PDB entry 7AE9 | X-ray diffraction, 2.90 A resolution | chains A and B of the 4 polymer chains in the assembly

Chain A (and B):
Protein: HEPN toxin
Organism: Aphanizomenon flos-aquae 2012/KM1/D3
Notes: chain B of this document is another copy of the same molecule, construct and numbering; everything in this record applies to it too
UniProt: A0A0B0QJR1 (A0A0B0QJR1_APHFL); residues 5-147 here correspond to UniProt positions 2-144 (UniProt number = residue number - 3)
Amino-acid sequence (157 residues; row label = number of the first residue in the row):
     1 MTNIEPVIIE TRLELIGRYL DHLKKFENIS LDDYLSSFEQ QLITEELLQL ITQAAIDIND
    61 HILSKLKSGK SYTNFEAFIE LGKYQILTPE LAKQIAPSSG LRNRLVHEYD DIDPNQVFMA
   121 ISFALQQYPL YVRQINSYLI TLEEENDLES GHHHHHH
Disordered / not traced: 1-2, 103-107, 149-157 (chain B: 1-2, 103-107, 145-157)
Construct notes: initiating methionine (1); expression tag (2-4, 148-157); engineered mutation Glu46 (Arg43 in A0A0B0QJR1)
Covalently attached groups: 2',3'-dideoxyadenosine-5'-monophosphate (2DA) linked to Tyr109
Residues lining bound ligands: 2',3'-dideoxyadenosine-5'-monophosphate (2DA): Val7, Ile8, Thr11, Arg12, Leu15

Chain A / chain B interface:
Contacting residue pairs (21):
  Arg12(A) with Glu108(B), hydrogen bond (side chain-backbone)
  His22(A) with Phe38(B)
  Phe38(A) with Arg18(B); His22(B)
  Glu39(A) with His22(B), salt bridge; Ile43(B)
  Leu42(A) with Ile43(B), hydrophobic; Glu46(B); Leu47(B), hydrophobic
  Ile43(A) with Glu39(B); Ile43(B), hydrophobic
  Glu46(A) with Leu42(B); Glu46(B)
  Leu47(A) with Leu42(B), hydrophobic
  Leu50(A) with Phe38(B), hydrophobic
  Gln53(A) with Glu108(B)
  Asp57(A) with Glu108(B)
  Glu108(A) with Arg12(B), hydrogen bond (backbone-side chain); Gln53(B); Asp57(B)
  Tyr109(A) with Arg12(B)
Interface residues without a listed pair, chain A (15 interface residues in all): Arg18, Tyr19
Interface residues without a listed pair, chain B (16 interface residues in all): Tyr19, Glu45, Leu50, Tyr109

Overview:
Chain A and chain B form an interface of 15 and 16 residues respectively; the contacts include 2 hydrogen
bonds and 1 salt bridge. Polar pairs include Glu39(A)-His22(B) and Arg12(A)-Glu108(B). Bound to chain A:
2',3'-dideoxyadenosine-5'-monophosphate. 2',3'-dideoxyadenosine-5'-monophosphate is covalently linked to
Tyr109(A).
Both chains are HEPN toxin (Aphanizomenon flos-aquae 2012/KM1/D3). Entry 7AE9 (Crystal structure of
mono-AMPylated HEPN(R46E) toxin in complex with MNT antitoxin) was determined by X-ray diffraction together
with 7AE2, 7AE6 and 7AER from the same study.
